8ETT - chains B and I of the 8 polymer chains in the assembly; structure by electron microscopy, 6.68 A resolution (low resolution: residue-level contacts below are approximate; hydrogen-bond / salt-bridge calls are withheld).

Chain B:
Molecule: Histone H4
From: Xenopus laevis
UniProt: P62799 (H4_XENLA); residue numbers follow UniProt; this construct covers 1-103
Amino-acid sequence (103 residues; numbered 1 to 103; the number before each row is that of its first residue):
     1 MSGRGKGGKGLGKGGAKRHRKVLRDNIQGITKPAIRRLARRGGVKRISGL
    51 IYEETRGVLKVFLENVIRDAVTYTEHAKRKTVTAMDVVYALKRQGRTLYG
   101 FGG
Disordered / not traced: 1-23, 96-103
UniProt features mapped onto this chain:
  - DNA-binding region: Lys17 to Lys21
  - modified residue: Ser2 (N-acetylserine), Arg4 (Asymmetric dimethylarginine), Lys6 (N6-(2-hydroxyisobutyryl)lysine), Lys9 (N6-(2-hydroxyisobutyryl)lysine), Lys13 (N6-(2-hydroxyisobutyryl)lysine), Lys17 (N6-(2-hydroxyisobutyryl)lysine), Lys21 (N6,N6,N6-trimethyllysine), Lys32 (N6-(2-hydroxyisobutyryl)lysine), Lys45 (N6-(2-hydroxyisobutyryl)lysine), Ser48 (Phosphoserine), Tyr52 (Phosphotyrosine), Lys60 (N6-(2-hydroxyisobutyryl)lysine), Lys78 (N6-(2-hydroxyisobutyryl)lysine), Lys80 (N6-(2-hydroxyisobutyryl)lysine), Tyr89 (Phosphotyrosine), Lys92 (N6-(2-hydroxyisobutyryl)lysine)
  - cross-link (Glycyl lysine isopeptide (Lys-Gly)): Lys32 (interchain with G-Cter in UFM1), Lys92 (interchain with G-Cter in ubiquitin)

Chain I:
Molecule: 227-nt DNA strand
Sequence (227 nucleotides; row label = number of the first residue in the row; numbers below 1 keep their minus sign (DC-73 is residue -73)):
   -73 CTGGAGAATCCCGGTGCCGAGGCCGCTCAATTGGTCGTAGACAGCTCTAG
   -23 CACCGCTTAAACGCACGTACGCGCTGTCCCCCGCGTTTTAACCGCCAAGG
    27 GGATTACTCCCTAGTCTCCAGGCACGTGTCAGATATATACATCCTGTGCA
    77 TGTATTGAACAGCGACCTTGCCGGTGCCAGTCGGATAGTGTTCCGAGCTC
   127 CCACTCTAGAGGATCCCCGGGTACCGA
Disordered / not traced: -73, 38-153

Chain B / chain I interface:
Pairs across the interface (7; chain B residue first):
  Thr31(B) - DA-13(I)
  Thr31(B) - DC-12(I)
  Lys32(B) - DC-12(I)
  Pro33(B) - DA-13(I)
  Pro33(B) - DC-12(I)
  Ala34(B) - DA-13(I)
  Arg37(B) - DA-13(I)
Also at the interface, not in a pair above, chain I (4 interface residues in all): DA-14, DG-11

Summary:
The interface between chain B and chain I involves 5 residues on one side and 4 on the other. Curated
annotation (UniProt) lists a DNA-binding region on chain B.
Here chain B is Histone H4 (Xenopus laevis) and chain I is a 227-nt DNA strand. Entry 8ETT (Class1 of the
INO80-Hexasome complex) was determined by electron microscopy together with 8ETS, 8ETU, 8ETV, 8ETW, 8EU9,
8EUE, 8EUF and 8EUJ from the same study.
